PDB entry 8WPK | electron microscopy, 2.70 A resolution | chains E and F of the 9 polymer chains in the assembly

# Chain E (and F)
Name: H5R late gene transcription factor
Organism: Monkeypox virus
Notes: chain F of this document is another copy of the same molecule, construct and numbering; everything in this record applies to it too
Sequence (210 residues; each row starts with the number of its first residue):
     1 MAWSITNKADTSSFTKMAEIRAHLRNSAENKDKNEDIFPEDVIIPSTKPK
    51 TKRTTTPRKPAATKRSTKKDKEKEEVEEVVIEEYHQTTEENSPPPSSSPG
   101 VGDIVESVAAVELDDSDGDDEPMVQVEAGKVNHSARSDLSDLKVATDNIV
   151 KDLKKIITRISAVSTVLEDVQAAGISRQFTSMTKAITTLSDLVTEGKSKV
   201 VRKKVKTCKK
Not modelled in the structure: 1-139, 197-210 (chain F: 1-138, 204-210)

# Interface between chain E and chain F
Contacting residue pairs (8):
  Asp141(E) with Val170(F); Arg177(F), salt bridge
  Val144(E) with Ala173(F)
  Ala145(E) with Asp169(F)
  Asn148(E) with Asp169(F); Ala172(F); Ala173(F)
  Ile149(E) with Asp169(F)
Also at the interface, not in a pair above, chain F (6 interface residues in all): Ile175

# In short
5 residues of chain E face 6 of chain F across their interface, with 1 salt bridge. The salt-bridged pair is
Asp141(E)-Arg177(F).
Both chains are H5R late gene transcription factor (Monkeypox virus). Entry 8WPK (Structure of monkeypox virus
polymerase complex F8-A22-E4-H5 with exgenous DNA) was determined by electron microscopy, deposited together
with 8WPE, 8WPF and 8WPP.
